7AHV - chains L and H of the 4 polymer chains in the assembly; structure by X-ray diffraction, 3.11 A resolution.

Chain L:
Molecule: Coagulation factor IX
From: Homo sapiens
Notes: EC 3.4.21.22
Reference sequence: P00740 (FA9_HUMAN); residues 85-142 here correspond to UniProt positions 131-188 (UniProt number = residue number + 46)
Sequence (59 residues; numbered 84 to 142; the number before each row is that of its first residue):
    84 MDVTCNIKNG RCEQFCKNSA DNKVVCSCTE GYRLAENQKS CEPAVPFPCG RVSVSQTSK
Unresolved in the structure: 84, 139-142
Sequence notes: initiating methionine (84)
Disulfides: Cys88-Cys99, Cys95-Cys109, Cys111-Cys124

Chain H:
Molecule: Coagulation factor IX
From: Homo sapiens
Notes: EC 3.4.21.22
Reference sequence: P00740 (FA9_HUMAN); the construct lacks a stretch of the UniProt sequence and is renumbered around it, so the offset changes along the chain: 16-36 = UniProt 227-247; 38-60 = UniProt 248-270; 61-95 = UniProt 272-306; 96-129 = UniProt 309-342; 6 more segments
Sequence (235 residues; numbered 16 to 245 plus 8 insertion-coded residues; 3 numbers in that range are skipped by the numbering (no residue carries them; nothing is unmodelled there); the number before each row is that of its first residue; a row labelled like 95A-95B holds insertion residues (95A, then the next letters in order)):
    16 VVGGEDAKPG QFPWQVVLNG K
    38 VDAFCGGSIV NEKWIVTAAH CVE
   60A T
    61 GVKITVVAGE HNIEETEHTE QKRNVIRIIP HHNYN
95A-95B AA
    96 INKYNHDIAL LELDEPLVLN SYVTPICIAD KEYT
129A-129B NI
   130 FLKFGSGYVS GWGRVF
   147 HKGRSALVLQ YLRVPLVDRA TCLRSTKFTI YNNMFCAG
  184A F
   185 HEGG
  188A R
   189 DSCQGDSGGP HVTEVEGTSF LTGIISWGE
   219 ECA
  221A M
   222 KGKYGIYTKV SRYVNWIKEK TKLT
Disulfides: Cys42-Cys58, Cys168-Cys182, Cys191-Cys220
Covalent attachments: compound 0GJ linked to His57, Ser195
Metal / ion sites: Ca2+: Glu70, Asn72, Glu75, Glu77
Ligand contacts: 0GJ (L-alpha-glutamyl-N-{(1S)-4-{[amino(iminio)methyl]amino}-1-[(1S)-2-chloro-1-hydroxyethyl]butyl}glycinamide): Cys42, Cys58, Tyr99, His147, Asp189, Ser190, Cys191, Gln192, Gly193, Asp194, Ile213, Ser214, Trp215, Gly216, Glu217, Glu219, Cys220, Gly226, Ile227

Interface between chain L and chain H:
Pairs across the interface (31):
  Asn92(L) - Tyr128(H)  hydrogen bond
  Glu96(L) - Val203(H)
  Glu96(L) - Glu204(H)
  Gln97(L) - Thr206(H)
  Phe98(L) - Ala124(H)  hydrophobic
  Phe98(L) - Tyr128(H)  hydrophobic
  Phe98(L) - Phe208(H)  hydrophobic
  Cys99(L) - Tyr128(H)  hydrogen bond (backbone-side chain)
  Thr112(L) - Phe208(H)
  Tyr115(L) - Thr206(H)
  Phe130(L) - Leu114(H)
  Phe130(L) - Asn115(H)
  Phe130(L) - Ser116(H)
  Pro131(L) - Thr119(H)
  Cys132(L) - Pro120(H)
  Cys132(L) - Ile121(H)
  Cys132(L) - Cys122(H)  disulfide
  Gly133(L) - Trp29(H)
  Gly133(L) - Pro120(H)  hydrogen bond (backbone-backbone)
  Gly133(L) - Cys122(H)
  Gly133(L) - Gly205(H)
  Gly133(L) - Thr206(H)
  Gly133(L) - Ser207(H)  hydrogen bond (backbone-backbone)
  Arg134(L) - Trp29(H)
  Arg134(L) - Glu204(H)  hydrogen bond (side chain-backbone)
  Arg134(L) - Gly205(H)
  Arg134(L) - Thr206(H)
  Val135(L) - Gly25(H)
  Val135(L) - Gln26(H)
  Ser136(L) - Ser116(H)
  Val137(L) - Ser116(H)
Interface residues without a listed pair, chain H (22 interface residues in all): Pro28, Tyr117, Ile123, Phe130
Inter-chain disulfides: Cys132(L)-Cys122(H)

In short:
15 residues of chain L face 22 of chain H across their interface, with 1 disulfide bond and 5 hydrogen bonds.
Polar contacts include Asn92(L)-Tyr128(H), Cys99(L)-Tyr128(H) and Arg134(L)-Glu204(H). Covalently linked
compound 0GJ: at His57(H). Glu70(H), Asn72(H), Glu75(H) and Glu77(H) coordinate Ca2+.
Here chain L is Coagulation factor IX and chain H is Coagulation factor IX, both from Homo sapiens. Entry 7AHV
(Anti-FIXa Fab of mim8 in complex with human FIXa) was determined by X-ray diffraction.
